PDB entry 8DTO | electron microscopy, 3.57 A resolution | chains I and J of the 12 polymer chains in the assembly

Chain I:
Molecule: CH848.3.D0949.10.17chim.6R.DS.SOSIP.664_N133D_N138T gp120
Organism: Human immunodeficiency virus 1
Notes: engineered mutation(s): N133D, N138T
Sequence (487 residues; each row starts with the number of its first residue; note: 12 numbers in that range are skipped by the numbering (no residue carries them; nothing is unmodelled there)):
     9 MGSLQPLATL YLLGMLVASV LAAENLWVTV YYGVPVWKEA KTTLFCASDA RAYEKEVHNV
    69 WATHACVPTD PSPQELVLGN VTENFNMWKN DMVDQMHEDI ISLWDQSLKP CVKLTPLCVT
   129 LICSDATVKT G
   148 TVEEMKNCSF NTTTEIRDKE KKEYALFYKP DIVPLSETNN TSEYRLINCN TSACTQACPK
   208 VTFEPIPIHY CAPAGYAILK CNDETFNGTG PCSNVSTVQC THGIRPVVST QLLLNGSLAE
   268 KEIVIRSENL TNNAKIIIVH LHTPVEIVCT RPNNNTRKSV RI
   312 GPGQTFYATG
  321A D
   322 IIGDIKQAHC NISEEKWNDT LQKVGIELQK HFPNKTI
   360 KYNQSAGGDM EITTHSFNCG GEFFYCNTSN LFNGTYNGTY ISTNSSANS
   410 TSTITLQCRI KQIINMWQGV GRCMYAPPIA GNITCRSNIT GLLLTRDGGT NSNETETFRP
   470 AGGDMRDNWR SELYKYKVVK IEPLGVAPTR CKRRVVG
Disordered / not traced: 9-32, 505-506
Disulfide bonds: Cys54-Cys74, Cys119-Cys205, Cys126-Cys196, Cys131-Cys155, Cys201-Cys432, Cys218-Cys247, Cys228-Cys239, Cys296-Cys331, Cys378-Cys444, Cys385-Cys417
Glycans and other covalent adducts: N-acetylglucosamine (NAG) linked to Asn154, Asn158, Asn197, Asn234, Asn241, Asn262, Asn276, Asn301, Asn339, Asn355, Asn362, Asn386, Asn392, Asn396, Asn441, Asn447; glycan linked to Asn332
From the paper describing this entry:
  - post-translational modification sites: Asn301, Asn332

Chain J:
Molecule: Envelope Glycoprotein gp141
Organism: Human immunodeficiency virus
Sequence (153 residues; each row starts with the number of its first residue):
   512 AVGIGAVFLG FLGAAGSTMG AASMTLTVQA RNLLSGIVQQ QSNLLRAPEA QQHLLKLTVW
   572 GIKQLQARVL AVERYLRDQQ LLGIWGCSGK LICCTNVPWN SSWSNRNLSE IWDNMTWLQW
   632 DKEISNYTQI IYGLLEESQN QQEKNEQDLL ALD
Disordered / not traced: 512-521, 548-568
Disulfide bonds: Cys598-Cys604

Interface between chain I and chain J:
Residue-residue contacts (91):
  Leu34(I) - Pro609(J)
  Leu34(I) - Trp610(J)  hydrogen bond (backbone-backbone)
  Leu34(I) - Leu619(J)  hydrophobic
  Trp35(I) - Val608(J)
  Trp35(I) - Pro609(J)
  Val36(I) - Thr606(J)  hydrogen bond (backbone-side chain)
  Val36(I) - Val608(J)  hydrogen bond (backbone-backbone)
  Val36(I) - Trp610(J)  hydrophobic
  Thr37(I) - Cys604(J)
  Val38(I) - Trp596(J)  hydrophobic
  Val38(I) - Cys598(J)  hydrophobic
  Val38(I) - Leu602(J)
  Val38(I) - Cys604(J)  hydrogen bond (backbone-backbone)
  Val38(I) - Leu646(J)  hydrophobic
  Tyr39(I) - Leu602(J)
  Tyr39(I) - Ile603(J)  hydrophobic
  Tyr39(I) - Trp623(J)
  Tyr40(I) - Leu537(J)
  Tyr40(I) - Ala541(J)  hydrophobic
  Tyr40(I) - Leu544(J)
  Tyr40(I) - Tyr586(J)
  Tyr40(I) - Gln590(J)
  Tyr40(I) - Leu593(J)  hydrophobic
  Tyr40(I) - Leu602(J)  hydrogen bond (backbone-backbone)
  Gly41(I) - Leu537(J)
  Gly41(I) - Gln540(J)
  Val42(I) - Trp628(J)
  Pro43(I) - Leu523(J)  hydrophobic
  Pro43(I) - Ala525(J)
  Pro43(I) - Gln540(J)
  Val44(I) - Trp628(J)
  Val44(I) - Leu629(J)
  Val44(I) - Asp632(J)
  Trp45(I) - Leu523(J)  hydrophobic
  Trp45(I) - Ala526(J)  hydrophobic
  Trp45(I) - Leu629(J)
  Trp45(I) - Lys633(J)
  Thr50(I) - Leu581(J)
  Thr51(I) - Gln577(J)
  Leu52(I) - Lys574(J)  hydrogen bond (backbone-side chain)
  Phe53(I) - Ala578(J)  hydrophobic
  Cys54(I) - Trp571(J)  hydrophobic
  Trp69(I) - Trp571(J)
  Ala70(I) - Trp571(J)
  Ala73(I) - Gln575(J)
  Cys74(I) - Trp571(J)
  Val75(I) - Gln575(J)
  Gln82(I) - Asn543(J)
  Leu84(I) - Phe522(J)
  Leu86(I) - Leu523(J)
  Gly87(I) - Gly527(J)
  Gln103(I) - Lys574(J)
  Asp107(I) - Trp571(J)
  Asp107(I) - Lys574(J)  salt bridge
  Ser110(I) - Val570(J)
  Leu111(I) - Val570(J)  hydrophobic
  Leu111(I) - Trp571(J)  hydrophobic
  Gln114(I) - Thr569(J)
  Gln114(I) - Val570(J)
  Pro220(I) - Ala578(J)  hydrophobic
  Ala221(I) - Ser546(J)
  Ala221(I) - Ala582(J)
  Gly222(I) - Leu544(J)
  Gly222(I) - Arg585(J)
  Lys489(I) - Arg585(J)
  Ile490(I) - Leu523(J)  hydrophobic
  Ile490(I) - Arg585(J)  hydrogen bond (backbone-side chain)
  Pro492(I) - Leu544(J)  hydrophobic
  Pro492(I) - Asp589(J)
  Leu493(I) - Asp589(J)
  Leu493(I) - Leu593(J)  hydrophobic
  Leu493(I) - Trp596(J)  hydrophobic
  Gly494(I) - Trp628(J)
  Val495(I) - Trp610(J)  hydrophobic
  Val495(I) - Trp631(J)  hydrogen bond (backbone-side chain)
  Ala496(I) - Trp610(J)
  Ala496(I) - Trp623(J)  hydrophobic
  Pro497(I) - Trp610(J)  hydrophobic
  Pro497(I) - Leu619(J)
  Pro497(I) - Trp623(J)  hydrogen bond (backbone-side chain)
  Thr498(I) - Trp623(J)
  Arg499(I) - Leu619(J)
  Cys500(I) - Cys605(J)  hydrophobic
  Lys501(I) - Cys605(J)
  Lys501(I) - Asn607(J)
  Arg502(I) - Trp596(J)
  Arg502(I) - Cys605(J)  hydrogen bond (side chain-backbone)
  Arg502(I) - Thr606(J)
  Arg502(I) - Asn607(J)  hydrogen bond (backbone-side chain)
  Arg502(I) - Gln650(J)  hydrogen bond
  Arg502(I) - Gln653(J)  hydrogen bond
Interface residues without a listed pair, chain I (55 interface residues in all): Asn88, Val89, Tyr217, Tyr223, Ala224, Thr244, Glu491, Val504
Interface residues without a listed pair, chain J (54 interface residues in all): Gly524, Ala533, Leu545, Gly547, Leu592, Ile635, Ile642, Tyr643

Overview:
The interface between chain I and chain J involves 55 residues on one side and 54 on the other; the contacts
include 13 hydrogen bonds and 1 salt bridge. Among the polar pairs are Asp107(I)-Lys574(J), Val36(I)-Thr606(J)
and Leu52(I)-Lys574(J). From the paper: modification sites Asn301(I) and Asn332(I).
Here chain I is CH848.3.D0949.10.17chim.6R.DS.SOSIP.664_N133D_N138T gp120 (Human immunodeficiency virus 1) and
chain J is Envelope Glycoprotein gp141 (Human immunodeficiency virus). Entry 8DTO (Vaccine elicited Antibody
MU89 bound to CH848.D949.10.17_N133D_N138T.DS.SOSIP.664 HIV-1 Env trimer) was determined by electron
microscopy (same publication as 8DY6).
